5IV7 - chains C and E of the 96 polymer chains in the assembly; structure by electron microscopy, 6.77 A resolution (low resolution: residue-level contacts below are approximate; hydrogen-bond / salt-bridge calls are withheld).

[Chain C]
Name: Baseplate wedge protein gp7
From: Enterobacteria phage T4
UniProtKB: P19061 (BP07_BPT4); residue numbers follow UniProt; this construct covers 1-1032
Amino-acid sequence (1032 residues; row label = number of the first residue in the row):
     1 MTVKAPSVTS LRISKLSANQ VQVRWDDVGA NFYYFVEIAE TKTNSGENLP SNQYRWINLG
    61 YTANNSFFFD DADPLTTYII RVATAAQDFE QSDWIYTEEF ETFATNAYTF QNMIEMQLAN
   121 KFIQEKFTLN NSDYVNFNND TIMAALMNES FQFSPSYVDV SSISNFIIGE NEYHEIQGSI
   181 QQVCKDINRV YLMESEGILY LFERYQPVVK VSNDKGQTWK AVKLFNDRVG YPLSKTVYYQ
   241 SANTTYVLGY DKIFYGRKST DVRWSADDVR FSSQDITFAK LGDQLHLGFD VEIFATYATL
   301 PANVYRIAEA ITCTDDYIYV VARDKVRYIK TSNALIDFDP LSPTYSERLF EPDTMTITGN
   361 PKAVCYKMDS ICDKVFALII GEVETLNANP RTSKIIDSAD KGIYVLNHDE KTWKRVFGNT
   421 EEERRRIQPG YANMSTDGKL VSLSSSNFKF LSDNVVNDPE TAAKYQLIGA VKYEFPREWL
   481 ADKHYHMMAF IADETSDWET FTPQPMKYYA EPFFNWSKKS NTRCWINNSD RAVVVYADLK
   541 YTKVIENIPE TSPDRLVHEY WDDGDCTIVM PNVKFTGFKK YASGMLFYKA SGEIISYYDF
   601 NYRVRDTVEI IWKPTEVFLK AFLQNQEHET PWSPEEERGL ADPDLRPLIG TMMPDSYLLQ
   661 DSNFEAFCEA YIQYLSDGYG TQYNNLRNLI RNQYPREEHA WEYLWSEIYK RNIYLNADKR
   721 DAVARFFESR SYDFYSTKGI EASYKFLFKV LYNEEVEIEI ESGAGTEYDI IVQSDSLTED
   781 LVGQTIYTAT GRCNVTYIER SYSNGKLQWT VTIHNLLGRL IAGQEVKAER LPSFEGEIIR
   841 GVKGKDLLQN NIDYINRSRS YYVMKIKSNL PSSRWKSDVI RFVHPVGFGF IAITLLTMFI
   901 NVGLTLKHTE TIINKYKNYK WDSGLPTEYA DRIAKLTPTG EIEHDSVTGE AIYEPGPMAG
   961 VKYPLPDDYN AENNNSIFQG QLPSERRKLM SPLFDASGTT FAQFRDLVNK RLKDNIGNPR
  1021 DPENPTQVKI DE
Disordered / not traced: 1, 259-284, 1032
Reported in the primary citation:
  - conformationally variable residues (loop rearrangement): Gly841 to Tyr862

[Chain E]
Name: Baseplate wedge protein gp8
From: Enterobacteria phage T4
UniProtKB: P19062 (BP08_BPT4); numbering as in UniProt (aligned over 1-334)
Amino-acid sequence (334 residues; each row starts with the number of its first residue):
     1 MNDSSVIYRA IVTSKFRTEK MLNFYNSIGS GPDKNTIFIT FGRSEPWSSN ENEVGFAPPY
    61 PTDSVLGVTD MWTHMMGTVK VLPSMLDAVI PRRDWGDTRY PDPYTFRIND IVVCNSAPYN
   121 ATESGAGWLV YRCLDVPDTG MCSIASLTDK DECLKLGGKW TPSARSMTPP EGRGDAEGTI
   181 EPGDGYVWEY LFEIPPDVSI NRCTNEYIVV PWPEELKEDP TRWGYEDNLT WQQDDFGLIY
   241 RVKANTIRFK AYLDSVYFPE AALPGNKGFR QISIITNPLE AKAHPNDPNV KAEKDYYDPE
   301 DLMRHSGEMI YMENRPPIIM AMDQTEEINI LFTF
Disordered / not traced: 1-2
Disulfides: Cys142-Cys153

[Interface between chain C and chain E]
Pairs across the interface (71; chain C residue first):
  Val3(C) - Tyr60(E)
  Asp27(C) - Asn50(E)
  Asp27(C) - Glu53(E)
  Gly29(C) - Ala57(E)
  Ala30(C) - Phe56(E)
  Ala30(C) - Ala57(E)
  Ala30(C) - Pro59(E)
  Asn31(C) - Pro59(E)
  Phe32(C) - Pro59(E)
  Phe32(C) - Tyr60(E)
  Asp88(C) - Asp63(E)
  Phe89(C) - Tyr60(E)
  Glu767(C) - Ser124(E)
  Glu767(C) - Gly125(E)
  Arg819(C) - Asp197(E)
  Lys843(C) - Pro196(E)
  Lys843(C) - Asp197(E)
  Gly844(C) - Asp197(E)
  Gly844(C) - Asn201(E)
  Lys845(C) - Asp197(E)
  Lys845(C) - Ile200(E)
  Lys845(C) - Asn201(E)
  Asp846(C) - Asn201(E)
  Asp846(C) - Arg202(E)
  Asp846(C) - Tyr252(E)
  Leu847(C) - Tyr252(E)
  Leu848(C) - Tyr252(E)
  Ile893(C) - Thr325(E)
  Thr894(C) - Gln324(E)
  Thr894(C) - Glu326(E)
  Thr894(C) - Glu327(E)
  Leu895(C) - Glu326(E)
  Leu895(C) - Glu327(E)
  Leu896(C) - Glu327(E)
  Leu896(C) - Ile328(E)
  Leu896(C) - Asn329(E)
  Thr897(C) - Asn329(E)
  Met898(C) - Arg315(E)
  Met898(C) - Asn329(E)
  Met898(C) - Ile330(E)
  Met898(C) - Leu331(E)
  Ile900(C) - Tyr311(E)
  Ile900(C) - Phe332(E)
  Ile900(C) - Thr333(E)
  Asn901(C) - Thr333(E)
  Val902(C) - Phe332(E)
  Val902(C) - Thr333(E)
  Val902(C) - Phe334(E)
  Gly903(C) - Thr333(E)
  Gly903(C) - Phe334(E)
  Leu906(C) - Phe16(E)
  Leu906(C) - Arg17(E)
  Leu906(C) - Lys20(E)
  Leu906(C) - Phe334(E)
  Glu910(C) - Tyr8(E)
  Thr911(C) - Tyr8(E)
  Asp1014(C) - Tyr8(E)
  Thr1026(C) - Ser5(E)
  Thr1026(C) - Val6(E)
  Gln1027(C) - Val6(E)
  Gln1027(C) - Tyr8(E)
  Val1028(C) - Ser4(E)
  Val1028(C) - Val6(E)
  Val1028(C) - Ile7(E)
  Val1028(C) - Tyr8(E)
  Lys1029(C) - Tyr8(E)
  Ile1030(C) - Ile7(E)
  Ile1030(C) - Tyr8(E)
  Ile1030(C) - Arg9(E)
  Asp1031(C) - Arg9(E)
  Asp1031(C) - Ala10(E)
Also at the interface, not in a pair above, chain C (44 interface residues in all): Val28, Ile713, Leu715, Ala764, Asn815, Tyr854, Phe899, Leu1012
Also at the interface, not in a pair above, chain E (46 interface residues in all): Val54, Gly55, Pro58, Pro118, Ala126, Pro195, Tyr207, Lys250

[Overview]
The interface between chain C and chain E involves 44 residues on one side and 46 on the other. The paper
reports conformational variability at Gly841(C).
Chain C is Baseplate wedge protein gp7 and chain E is Baseplate wedge protein gp8, both from Enterobacteria
phage T4; the structure, Cryo-electron microscopy structure of the star-shaped, hubless post-attachment T4
baseplate, was determined by electron microscopy, deposited together with 5IV5 and 5IW9.
